PDB entry 7D8R | X-ray diffraction, 3.00 A resolution | chains A and B

Chain A (and B):
Name: Microphthalmia-associated transcription factor, Methionyl-tRNA synthetase beta subunit
Organism: Homo sapiens
Notes: chain B of this document is another copy of the same molecule, construct and numbering; everything in this record applies to it too
Reference sequence: chimeric construct of O75030, O66738: residues 324-395 from O75030 (MITF_HUMAN) positions 324-395 (same numbers); residues 396-499 from O66738 positions 8-111 (UniProt number = residue number - 388)
Chain sequence (182 residues; numbered 322 to 503; the number before each row is that of its first residue):
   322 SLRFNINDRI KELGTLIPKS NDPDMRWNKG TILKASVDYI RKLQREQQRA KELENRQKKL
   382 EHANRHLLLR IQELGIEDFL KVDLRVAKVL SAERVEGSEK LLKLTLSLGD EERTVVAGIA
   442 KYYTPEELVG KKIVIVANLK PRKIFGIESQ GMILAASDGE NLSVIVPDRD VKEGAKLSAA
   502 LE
Not modelled in the structure: 322-325, 344-346, 503 (chain B: 322-325, 340-348, 503)
Sequence notes: expression tag (322-323, 500-503)
Swiss-Prot annotation at these positions:
  - region: L374 to L395 (Leucine-zipper)

Interface between chain A and chain B:
Residue-residue contacts - 25 pairs, chain A then chain B:
  R330(A) - L354(B)
  L334(A) - I361(B)  hydrophobic
  L337(A) - V358(B)  hydrophobic
  L337(A) - I361(B)  hydrophobic
  L337(A) - R362(B)
  L337(A) - Q365(B)
  L354(A) - I331(B)  hydrophobic
  V358(A) - E333(B)
  V358(A) - L334(B)  hydrophobic
  V358(A) - L337(B)  hydrophobic
  Y360(A) - Q365(B)
  I361(A) - L337(B)  hydrophobic
  L364(A) - L364(B)  hydrophobic
  L364(A) - Q368(B)
  Q365(A) - L337(B)
  Q368(A) - E367(B)  hydrogen bond (side chain-backbone)
  Q368(A) - Q368(B)  hydrogen bond (side chain-backbone)
  E382(A) - L381(B)
  N385(A) - L381(B)
  N385(A) - A384(B)
  N385(A) - N385(B)
  N385(A) - L388(B)
  L388(A) - L388(B)  hydrophobic
  L388(A) - I392(B)  hydrophobic
  I392(A) - R391(B)
Also at the interface, not in a pair above, chain A (17 interface residues in all): I331, A371, Q378
Also at the interface, not in a pair above, chain B (20 interface residues in all): I327, A371

Overview:
17 residues of chain A and 20 residues of chain B are in contact; the contacts include 2 hydrogen bonds. Among
the polar pairs are Q368(A)-E367(B) and Q368(A)-Q368(B).
Chain A and chain B are both Microphthalmia-associated transcription factor, Methionyl-tRNA synthetase beta
subunit (Homo sapiens); the structure, MITF HLHLZ structure, was determined by X-ray diffraction (same
publication as 7EOD, 7D8S and 7D8T).
